8G70 - chains A and O of the 12 polymer chains in the assembly; structure by electron microscopy, 3.40 A resolution.

Chain A:
Protein: Spike glycoprotein
From: Severe acute respiratory syndrome coronavirus 2
UniProtKB: P0DTC2 (SPIKE_SARS2); residues 14-1211 here = UniProt positions 14-1211
Sequence (1234 residues; each row starts with the number of its first residue):
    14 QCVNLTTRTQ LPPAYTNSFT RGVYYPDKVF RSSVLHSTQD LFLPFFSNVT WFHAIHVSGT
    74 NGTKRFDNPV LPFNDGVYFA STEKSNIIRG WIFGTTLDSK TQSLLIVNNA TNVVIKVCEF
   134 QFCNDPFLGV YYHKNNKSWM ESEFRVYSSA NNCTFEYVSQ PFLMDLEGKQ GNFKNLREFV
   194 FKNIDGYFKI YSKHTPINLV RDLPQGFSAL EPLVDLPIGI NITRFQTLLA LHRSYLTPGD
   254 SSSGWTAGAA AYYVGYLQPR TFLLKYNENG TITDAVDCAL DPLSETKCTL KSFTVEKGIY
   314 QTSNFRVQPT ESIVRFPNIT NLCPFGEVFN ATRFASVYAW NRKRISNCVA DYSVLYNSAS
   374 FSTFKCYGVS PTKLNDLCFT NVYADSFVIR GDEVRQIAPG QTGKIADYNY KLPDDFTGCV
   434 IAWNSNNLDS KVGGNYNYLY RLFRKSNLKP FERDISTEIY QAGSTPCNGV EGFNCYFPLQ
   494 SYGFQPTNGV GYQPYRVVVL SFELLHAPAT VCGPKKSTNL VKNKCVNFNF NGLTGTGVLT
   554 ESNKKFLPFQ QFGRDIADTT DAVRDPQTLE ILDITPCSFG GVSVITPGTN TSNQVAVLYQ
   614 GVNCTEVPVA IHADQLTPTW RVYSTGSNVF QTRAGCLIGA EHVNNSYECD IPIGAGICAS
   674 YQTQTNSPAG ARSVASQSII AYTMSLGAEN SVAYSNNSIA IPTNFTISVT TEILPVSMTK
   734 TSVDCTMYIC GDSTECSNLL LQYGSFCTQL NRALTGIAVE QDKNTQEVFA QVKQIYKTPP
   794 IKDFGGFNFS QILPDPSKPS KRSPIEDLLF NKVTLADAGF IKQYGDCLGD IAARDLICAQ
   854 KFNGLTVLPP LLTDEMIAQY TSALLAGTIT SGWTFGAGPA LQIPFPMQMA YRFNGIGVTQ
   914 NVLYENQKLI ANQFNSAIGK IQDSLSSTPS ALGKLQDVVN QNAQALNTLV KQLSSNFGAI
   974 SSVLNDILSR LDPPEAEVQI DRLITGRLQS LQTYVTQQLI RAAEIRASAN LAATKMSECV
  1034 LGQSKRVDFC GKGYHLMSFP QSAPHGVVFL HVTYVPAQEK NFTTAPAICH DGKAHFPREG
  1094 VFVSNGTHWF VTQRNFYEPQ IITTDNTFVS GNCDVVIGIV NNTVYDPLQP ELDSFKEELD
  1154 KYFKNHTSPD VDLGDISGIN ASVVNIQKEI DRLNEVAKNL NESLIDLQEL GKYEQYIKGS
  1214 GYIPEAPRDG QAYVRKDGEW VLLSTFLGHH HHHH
Not modelled in the structure: 181-183, 623-630, 677-689, 828-854, 1148-1247
Disulfides: Cys15-Cys136, Cys131-Cys166, Cys291-Cys301, Cys336-Cys361, Cys379-Cys432, Cys391-Cys525, Cys480-Cys488, Cys538-Cys590, Cys617-Cys649, Cys662-Cys671, Cys738-Cys760, Cys743-Cys749, Cys1032-Cys1043, Cys1082-Cys1126
Covalent attachments: N-acetylglucosamine (NAG) linked to Asn17, Asn61, Asn74, Asn122, Asn149, Asn165, Asn234, Asn282, Asn331, Asn343, Asn603, Asn616, Asn657, Asn709, Asn717, Asn801, Asn1074, Asn1098, Asn1134
Construct notes: conflict Gly614 (Asp in P0DTC2), Ala682 (Arg in P0DTC2), Gly683 (Arg in P0DTC2), Pro817 (Phe in P0DTC2), Pro892 (Ala in P0DTC2), Pro899 (Ala in P0DTC2), Pro942 (Ala in P0DTC2), Pro986 (Lys in P0DTC2), Pro987 (Val in P0DTC2); expression tag (1212-1247)
Swiss-Prot annotation at these positions:
  - region: Asn280 to Cys301 (Putative superantigen), Arg403 to Asp405 (Integrin-binding motif), Asn448 to Phe456 (Immunodominant HLA epitope recognized by the CD8+), Pro681, Ala684 (Putative superantigen), Ser816 to Tyr837 (Fusion peptide 1), Lys835 to Phe855 (Fusion peptide 2), Asp1163 to Glu1202 (Heptad repeat 2)
  - site (Cleavage): Arg685, Ser686, Arg815, Ser816
  - glycosylation: Asn17 (N-linked (GlcNAc...) (complex) asparagine), Asn61 (N-linked (GlcNAc...) (hybrid) asparagine), Asn74 (N-linked (GlcNAc...) (complex) asparagine), Asn122 (N-linked (GlcNAc...) (hybrid) asparagine), Asn149 (N-linked (GlcNAc...) (complex) asparagine), Asn165 (N-linked (GlcNAc...) (complex) asparagine), Asn234 (N-linked (GlcNAc...) (high mannose) asparagine), Asn282 (N-linked (GlcNAc...) (complex) asparagine), Thr323 (O-linked (GalNAc) threonine), Ser325 (O-linked (HexNAc...) serine), Asn331 (N-linked (GlcNAc...) (complex) asparagine), Asn343 (N-linked (GlcNAc...) (complex) asparagine), Asn603 (N-linked (GlcNAc...) (hybrid) asparagine), Asn616 (N-linked (GlcNAc...) (complex) asparagine), Asn657 (N-linked (GlcNAc...) (complex) asparagine), Thr676 (O-linked (GlcNAc...) threonine), Thr678 (O-linked (GlcNAc...) threonine), Asn709 (N-linked (GlcNAc...) (high mannose) asparagine), Asn717 (N-linked (GlcNAc...) (hybrid) asparagine), Asn801 (N-linked (GlcNAc...) (hybrid) asparagine) and 6 more in UniProt

Chain O:
Protein: Nanosota-3
From: Vicugna pacos
Sequence (138 residues; row label = number of the first residue in the row; numbers below 1 keep their minus sign (Met-1 is residue -1)):
    -1 MAQVQLQESG GGLVQAGGSL RLSCAASGSI FSPNTMGWFR QALGKQREMV AVISSIASTQ
    59 YANFVKGRFT ITRDNTKNTV HLQMNSLIPE DTAVYYCYAV DKSQDYWGQG TQVTVSSGGQ
   119 HHHHHHGAYP YDVPDYAS
Not modelled in the structure: -1 to 0, 116-136
Disulfides: Cys22-Cys95
Small-molecule neighbours: N-acetylglucosamine (NAG; 2-acetamido-2-deoxy-beta-D-glucopyranose): Ser25, Gly26, Ser27

How chain A and chain O interact:
Contacting residue pairs - 40 pairs, chain A then chain O:
  Ala348(A) - Gln102(O)
  Ser349(A) - Asp103(O)
  Tyr351(A) - Tyr96(O)  hydrogen bond
  Tyr351(A) - Val98(O)
  Tyr351(A) - Asp103(O)
  Ala352(A) - Gln102(O)
  Ala352(A) - Asp103(O)
  Trp353(A) - Ser101(O)
  Asn354(A) - Ser101(O)
  Asn354(A) - Gln102(O)  hydrogen bond
  Tyr449(A) - Gln44(O)
  Tyr449(A) - Arg45(O)
  Asn450(A) - Arg45(O)  hydrogen bond
  Asn450(A) - Asp103(O)
  Asn450(A) - Trp105(O)  hydrogen bond (backbone-side chain)
  Leu452(A) - Phe37(O)  hydrophobic
  Leu452(A) - Tyr96(O)
  Arg466(A) - Lys100(O)  hydrogen bond (side chain-backbone)
  Arg466(A) - Ser101(O)  hydrogen bond (side chain-backbone)
  Ile468(A) - Val98(O)  hydrophobic
  Ile468(A) - Asp99(O)
  Thr470(A) - Thr33(O)
  Thr470(A) - Val50(O)
  Thr470(A) - Gln58(O)  hydrogen bond (backbone-side chain)
  Glu471(A) - Ser56(O)
  Glu471(A) - Gln58(O)
  Ile472(A) - Gln58(O)  hydrogen bond (backbone-side chain)
  Asn481(A) - Thr57(O)
  Gly482(A) - Thr57(O)
  Gly482(A) - Gln58(O)
  Gly482(A) - Tyr59(O)  hydrogen bond (backbone-backbone)
  Val483(A) - Tyr59(O)
  Val483(A) - Lys64(O)
  Glu484(A) - Met47(O)
  Glu484(A) - Tyr59(O)  hydrogen bond (backbone-backbone)
  Glu484(A) - Ala60(O)
  Glu484(A) - Asn61(O)
  Glu484(A) - Phe62(O)
  Gly485(A) - Asn61(O)
  Phe490(A) - Met47(O)  hydrophobic
Also at the interface, not in a pair above, chain A (22 interface residues in all): Phe347, Ser494
Also at the interface, not in a pair above, chain O (23 interface residues in all): Lys43

Summary:
Chain A and chain O form an interface of 22 and 23 residues respectively, with 10 hydrogen bonds. Polar
contacts include Tyr351(A)-Tyr96(O), Asn354(A)-Gln102(O) and Asn450(A)-Arg45(O). Chain O binds
N-acetylglucosamine. Covalently linked N-acetylglucosamine: at Asn17(A), Asn61(A), Asn74(A), Asn122(A),
Asn149(A) and Asn165(A) and 13 more.
Chain A is Spike glycoprotein (Severe acute respiratory syndrome coronavirus 2) and chain O is Nanosota-3
(Vicugna pacos); the structure, SARS-CoV-2 spike/nanobody mixture complex, was determined by electron
microscopy.
